PDB entry 7KOV | X-ray diffraction, 2.95 A resolution | chains B and C

# Chain B (and C)
Protein: Cysteine dioxygenase type I protein
Source organism: Azotobacter vinelandii
Notes: chain C of this document is another copy of the same molecule, construct and numbering; everything in this record applies to it too
UniProt: C1DN94 (C1DN94_AZOVD); numbering as in UniProt (aligned over 1-202)
Chain sequence (208 residues; each row starts with the number of its first residue):
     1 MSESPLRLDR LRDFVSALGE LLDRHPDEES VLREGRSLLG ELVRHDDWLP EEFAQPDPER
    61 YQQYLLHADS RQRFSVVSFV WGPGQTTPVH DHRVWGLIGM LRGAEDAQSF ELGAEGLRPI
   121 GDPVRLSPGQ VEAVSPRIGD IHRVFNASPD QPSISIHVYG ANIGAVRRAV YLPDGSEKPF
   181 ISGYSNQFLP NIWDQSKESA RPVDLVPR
Not modelled in the structure: 1-4, 199-208 (chain C: 1-3, 197-208)
Construct notes: expression tag (203-208)
Ion coordination: Fe ion: H90, H92, H142 (together with thiocyanate ion)

# Interface between chain B and chain C
Contacting residue pairs - 65 pairs, chain B then chain C:
  V15(B) - S70(C)
  S16(B) - S70(C)  hydrogen bond (side chain-backbone)
  G19(B) - R71(C)
  E20(B) - R71(C)
  D23(B) - R71(C)  salt bridge
  D23(B) - R73(C)  salt bridge
  E52(B) - F188(C)
  L65(B) - N191(C)
  L65(B) - W193(C)  hydrophobic
  H67(B) - A68(C)
  H67(B) - S70(C)  hydrogen bond
  A68(B) - H67(C)
  A68(B) - W193(C)
  D69(B) - S70(C)  hydrogen bond
  D69(B) - W193(C)
  S70(B) - V15(C)
  S70(B) - S16(C)  hydrogen bond (backbone-side chain)
  S70(B) - H67(C)  hydrogen bond
  S70(B) - D69(C)  hydrogen bond
  S70(B) - F74(C)
  S70(B) - W193(C)
  R71(B) - G19(C)
  R71(B) - E20(C)
  R71(B) - D23(C)  salt bridge
  Q72(B) - W193(C)
  Q72(B) - Q195(C)  hydrogen bond
  R73(B) - D23(C)  salt bridge
  F74(B) - S70(C)
  N162(B) - W193(C)  hydrogen bond (side chain-backbone)
  I181(B) - S196(C)
  G183(B) - D194(C)
  Y184(B) - N191(C)
  Y184(B) - W193(C)
  Y184(B) - D194(C)  hydrogen bond (backbone-side chain)
  N186(B) - N191(C)  hydrogen bond (backbone-side chain)
  Q187(B) - P190(C)
  Q187(B) - N191(C)  hydrogen bond (backbone-backbone)
  F188(B) - E52(C)
  F188(B) - F188(C)  hydrophobic
  F188(B) - L189(C)
  L189(B) - F188(C)
  L189(B) - L189(C)  hydrogen bond (backbone-backbone)
  L189(B) - P190(C)
  L189(B) - N191(C)
  P190(B) - Q187(C)
  P190(B) - L189(C)
  N191(B) - L65(C)
  N191(B) - Y184(C)
  N191(B) - N186(C)  hydrogen bond (side chain-backbone)
  N191(B) - Q187(C)  hydrogen bond (backbone-backbone)
  N191(B) - L189(C)
  W193(B) - L65(C)  hydrophobic
  W193(B) - A68(C)
  W193(B) - D69(C)
  W193(B) - S70(C)
  W193(B) - Q72(C)
  W193(B) - N162(C)  hydrogen bond (backbone-side chain)
  W193(B) - Y184(C)
  D194(B) - G183(C)
  D194(B) - Y184(C)  hydrogen bond (side chain-backbone)
  Q195(B) - Q72(C)  hydrogen bond
  Q195(B) - A165(C)
  S196(B) - I181(C)
  S196(B) - G183(C)
  K197(B) - Y184(C)  hydrogen bond (side chain-backbone)
Other interface residues (no listed pair), chain B (32 interface residues in all): F53, A165
Other interface residues (no listed pair), chain C (31 interface residues in all): F53

# Summary
32 residues of chain B face 31 of chain C across their interface, with 18 hydrogen bonds and 4 salt bridges.
Among the polar pairs are D23(B)-R71(C), D23(B)-R73(C) and S16(B)-S70(C). The Fe ion site is built by H90(B),
H92(B) and H142(B).
Both chains are Cysteine dioxygenase type I protein (Azotobacter vinelandii). Entry 7KOV (Crystal structure of
Azotobacter vinelandii 3-mercaptopropionic acid dioxygenase in complex with thiocyanate) was determined by
X-ray diffraction together with 6XB9 from the same study.
